1H23 - chain A; structure by X-ray diffraction, 2.15 A resolution.

Chain A:
Protein: Acetylcholinesterase
Organism: Torpedo californica
Notes: EC 3.1.1.7
Reference sequence: P04058 (ACES_TORCA); residues 1-543 here correspond to UniProt positions 22-564 (UniProt number = residue number + 21)
Amino-acid sequence (543 residues; each row starts with the number of its first residue):
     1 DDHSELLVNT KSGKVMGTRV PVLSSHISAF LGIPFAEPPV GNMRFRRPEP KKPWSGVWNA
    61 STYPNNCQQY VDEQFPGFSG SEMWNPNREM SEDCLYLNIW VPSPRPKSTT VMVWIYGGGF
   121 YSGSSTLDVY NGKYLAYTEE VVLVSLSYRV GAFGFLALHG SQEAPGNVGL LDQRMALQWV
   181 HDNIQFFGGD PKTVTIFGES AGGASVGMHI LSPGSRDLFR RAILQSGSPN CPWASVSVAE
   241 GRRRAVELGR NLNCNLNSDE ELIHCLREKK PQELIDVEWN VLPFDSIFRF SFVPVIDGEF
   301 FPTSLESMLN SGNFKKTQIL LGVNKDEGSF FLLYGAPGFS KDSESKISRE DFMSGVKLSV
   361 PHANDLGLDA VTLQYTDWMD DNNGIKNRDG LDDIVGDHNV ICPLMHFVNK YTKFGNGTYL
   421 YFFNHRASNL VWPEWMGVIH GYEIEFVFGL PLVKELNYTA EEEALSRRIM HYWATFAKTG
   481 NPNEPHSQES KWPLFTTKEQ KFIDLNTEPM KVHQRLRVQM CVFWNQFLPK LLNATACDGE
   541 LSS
Unresolved in the structure: 1-3, 486-489, 536-543
Cystine bridges: C67-C94, C254-C265, C402-C521
Glycans and other covalent adducts: N-acetylglucosamine (NAG) linked to N59, N416
Ligand contacts: E12 ((S,S)-(-)-N,n'-di-5'-[5',6',7',8'-tetrahydro- 2'(1'h)-quinolynyl]-1,12-diaminododecane dihydrochloride): Y70, W84, Y116, G117, G118, Y121, S122, G123, Y130, E199, W279, L282, S286, I287, F288, F330, F331, Y334, G335, H440, G441, I444
UniProt features mapped onto this chain:
  - active site: S200 (Acyl-ester intermediate), E327 (Charge relay system), H440 (Charge relay system)
  - lipidation: S543 (GPI-anchor amidated serine)
  - glycosylation (N-linked (GlcNAc...) asparagine): N59, N416, N457, N533

Summary:
Bound to chain A: compound E12. Covalently linked N-acetylglucosamine: at N59 and N416. Curated annotation
(UniProt) lists 3 active-site residues.
Chain A is Acetylcholinesterase (Torpedo californica); the structure, Structure of acetylcholinesterase (E.C.
3.1.1.7) complexed with (S,S)-(-)-bis(12)-hupyridone at 2.15A resolution, was determined by X-ray diffraction,
deposited together with 1H22.
